2WZP - chains C and P of the 15 polymer chains in the assembly; structure by X-ray diffraction, 2.60 A resolution.

== Chain C ==
Protein: Putative receptor binding protein
Organism: Lactococcus phage P2
UniProtKB: Q1RNF7 (Q1RNF7_9CAUD); residues 2-264 here = UniProt positions 2-264
Chain sequence (266 residues; row label = number of the first residue in the row):
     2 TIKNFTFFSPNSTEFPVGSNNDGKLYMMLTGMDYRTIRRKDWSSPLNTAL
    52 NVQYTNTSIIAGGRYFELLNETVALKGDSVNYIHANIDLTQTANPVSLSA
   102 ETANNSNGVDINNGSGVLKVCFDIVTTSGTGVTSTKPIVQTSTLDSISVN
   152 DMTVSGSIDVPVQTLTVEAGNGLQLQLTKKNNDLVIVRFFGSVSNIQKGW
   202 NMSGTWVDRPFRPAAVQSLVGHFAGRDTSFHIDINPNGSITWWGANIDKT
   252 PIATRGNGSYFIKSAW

== Chain P ==
Protein: Lactococcal phage P2 ORF15
Organism: Lactococcus phage P2
Chain sequence (326 residues; numbered -27 to 298; the number before each row is that of its first residue; numbers below 1 keep their minus sign (Met-27 is residue -27)):
   -27 MSYYHHHHHHLESTSLYKKAGLENLYFQGVRQYKIHTNLDGTDDKVWDVT
    23 NGKVRFYQPSNLGLQSTNNIWQSNGIGVMGTRSITQPQIEFKLETFGESL
    73 EENYQLMKDFVNDILSKKFVTLEYQTEIFQVYADLALADVTKTEGYGKNG
   123 TFSEKITFDIITKWYTYENLTFDKIQNGKVIAGMSKIYGGTAPGNYKYIK
   173 GTSYTYYGESDIDRLSRWDIKEEIFSFMGILYPKLPKTPAGVRFLDDIGN
   223 EYTAIVFKTEQVQDYILINTDVNDETYQGWKGTTALNLFPVMDFERYRTR
   273 IIEKGQMELINLSKAEFKIKRKADFV
Unresolved in the structure: -27 to 0

== Chain C / chain P interface ==
Residue-residue contacts (19; chain C residue first):
  Asn48(C) - Thr14(P)  hydrogen bond
  Thr49(C) - Trp252(P)
  Ala50(C) - Tyr237(P)
  Ala50(C) - Leu239(P)  hydrophobic
  Leu51(C) - Tyr204(P)
  Leu51(C) - Tyr237(P)
  Asn52(C) - Tyr237(P)  hydrogen bond
  Asn52(C) - Trp252(P)
  Asn52(C) - Thr255(P)
  Thr73(C) - Thr255(P)
  Ala75(C) - Thr255(P)
  Gly130(C) - Ile202(P)
  Gly130(C) - Glu288(P)
  Thr131(C) - Met200(P)
  Thr131(C) - Ile202(P)
  Thr131(C) - Glu288(P)
  Val133(C) - Thr14(P)
  Thr134(C) - Thr14(P)
  Ser135(C) - Thr14(P)
Other interface residues (no listed pair), chain C (15 interface residues in all): Val74, Asp79, Thr136
Other interface residues (no listed pair), chain P (13 interface residues in all): Asp12, Gly254, Phe289, Lys290

== Summary ==
15 residues of chain C face 13 of chain P across their interface; the contacts include 2 hydrogen bonds. Among
the polar pairs are Asn48(C)-Thr14(P) and Asn52(C)-Tyr237(P).
Chain C is Putative receptor binding protein and chain P is Lactococcal phage P2 ORF15, both from Lactococcus
phage P2; the structure, Structures of Lactococcal Phage p2 Baseplate Shed Light on a Novel Mechanism of Host
Attachment and ..., was determined by X-ray diffraction (same publication as 4V5I and 2X53).
